PDB entry 3EC0 | X-ray diffraction, 1.18 A resolution | chains A and B

# Chain A
Protein: Protease
Organism: Human immunodeficiency virus type 2 (ISOLATE ROD)
Notes: EC 3.4.23.47
UniProt: P04584 (POL_HV2RO); residues 1-99 here correspond to UniProt positions 514-612 (UniProt number = residue number + 513)
Chain sequence (99 residues; row label = number of the first residue in the row):
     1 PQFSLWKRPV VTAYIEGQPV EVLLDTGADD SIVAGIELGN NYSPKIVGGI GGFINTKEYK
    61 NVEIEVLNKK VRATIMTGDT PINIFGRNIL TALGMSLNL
Metal / ion sites: Na+ near N41 (its only coordinating residue here); Zn2+ site 1 near E63 (its only coordinating residue here); Zn2+ site 2 near E65 (its only coordinating residue here); Zn2+ site 3 near D79 (its only coordinating residue here); Zn2+ site 4: L99 (together with imidazole)
Ligand contacts: GRL ((3as,5r,6ar)-hexahydro-2H-cyclopenta[b]furan-5-yl (2S,3S)-3-hydroxy-4-(4-(hydroxymethyl)-N-isobutylphenylsulfonamido)-1-phenylbutan-2-ylcarbamate): R8, L23, D25, G27, A28, D29, D30, I32, V47, G48, G49, I50, M76, P81, I82, I84
UniProt features mapped onto this chain:
  - region (Dimerization of protease): P1 to L5, G49 to N55, N88 to L99
  - active site: D25 (For protease activity)
  - site: L99 (Cleavage)
What the authors report for this chain:
  - catalytic residues: D25
  - binding site for GRL: D25, G27, A28, D29, D30, I32, G48, G49, I50, I82, I84

# Chain B
Protein: Protease
Organism: Human immunodeficiency virus type 2 (ISOLATE ROD)
Notes: EC 3.4.23.47
UniProt: P04584 (POL_HV2RO); residues 101-199 here correspond to UniProt positions 514-612 (UniProt number = residue number + 413)
Chain sequence (99 residues; numbered 101 to 199; the number before each row is that of its first residue):
   101 PQFSLWKRPV VTAYIEGQPV EVLLDTGADD SIVAGIELGN NYSPKIVGGI GGFINTKEYK
   161 NVEIEVLNKK VRATIMTGDT PINIFGRNIL TALGMSLNL
Metal / ion sites: Zn2+ site 1: E121 (together with imidazole); Zn2+ site 2: D130 (together with imidazole); Zn2+ site 3 near E158 (its only coordinating residue here); Zn2+ site 4 near E165 (its only coordinating residue here)
Ligand contacts: GRL ((3as,5r,6ar)-hexahydro-2H-cyclopenta[b]furan-5-yl (2S,3S)-3-hydroxy-4-(4-(hydroxymethyl)-N-isobutylphenylsulfonamido)-1-phenylbutan-2-ylcarbamate): L123, D125, G127, A128, D129, D130, I132, V147, G148, G149, I150, I182, I184
UniProt features mapped onto this chain:
  - region (Dimerization of protease): P101 to L105, G149 to N155, N188 to L199
  - active site: D125 (For protease activity)
  - site: L199 (Cleavage)

# How chain A and chain B interact
Pairs across the interface (92):
  P1(A) with N198(B); L199(B), hydrogen bond (backbone-backbone)
  Q2(A) with S196(B); L197(B); N198(B), hydrogen bond
  F3(A) with S196(B); L197(B), hydrogen bond (backbone-backbone)
  S4(A) with T191(B); M195(B)
  L5(A) with T126(B); R187(B), hydrogen bond (backbone-side chain); L190(B), hydrophobic; T191(B); M195(B)
  W6(A) with R187(B), hydrogen bond (backbone-side chain); T191(B)
  K7(A) with R187(B)
  R8(A) with D129(B), salt bridge; R187(B)
  P9(A) with T126(B)
  L23(A) with G127(B)
  L24(A) with T126(B), hydrogen bond (backbone-side chain); L197(B), hydrophobic
  D25(A) with D125(B); T126(B); G127(B), hydrogen bond (side chain-backbone)
  T26(A) with L105(B); P109(B); L124(B), hydrogen bond (side chain-backbone); D125(B); T126(B), hydrogen bond (side chain-backbone); L197(B)
  G27(A) with L123(B); D125(B)
  D29(A) with R108(B), salt bridge
  I32(A) with I150(B), hydrophobic
  G49(A) with I150(B); P181(B)
  I50(A) with G149(B); I150(B), hydrogen bond (backbone-backbone); G151(B), hydrogen bond (backbone-backbone); G152(B); I154(B), hydrophobic; T180(B)
  G51(A) with G151(B); G152(B); I154(B)
  G52(A) with G151(B)
  I54(A) with I150(B), hydrophobic
  L67(A) with L199(B), hydrophobic
  K69(A) with L199(B)
  T80(A) with I150(B)
  P81(A) with G149(B); I150(B)
  R87(A) with L105(B), hydrogen bond (side chain-backbone); W106(B), hydrogen bond (side chain-backbone); K107(B); R108(B); P109(B)
  L90(A) with L105(B), hydrophobic
  T91(A) with S104(B); L105(B); W106(B)
  L93(A) with L199(B)
  G94(A) with N198(B); L199(B)
  M95(A) with S104(B); L105(B); L197(B), hydrophobic; N198(B); L199(B), hydrophobic
  S96(A) with Q102(B), hydrogen bond; F103(B); S196(B); L197(B); N198(B), hydrogen bond (backbone-backbone)
  L97(A) with Q102(B); F103(B), hydrogen bond (backbone-backbone); L124(B), hydrophobic; T126(B); M195(B), hydrophobic; S196(B)
  N98(A) with P101(B); Q102(B), hydrogen bond; M195(B); S196(B), hydrogen bond (backbone-backbone); N198(B)
  L99(A) with P101(B), hydrogen bond (backbone-backbone); L167(B), hydrophobic; L193(B); G194(B); M195(B), hydrophobic
Also at the interface, not in a pair above, chain A (38 interface residues in all): V47, G48, F53
Also at the interface, not in a pair above, chain B (38 interface residues in all): I132, V147, F153, K169, I184

# Summary
Chain A and chain B each contribute 38 residues to their interface, with 19 hydrogen bonds and 2 salt bridges.
Polar pairs include R8(A)-D129(B), D29(A)-R108(B) and Q2(A)-N198(B). Compound GRL is bound between chain A and
chain B. The paper reports the catalytic residue D25(A); a binding site for GRL at D25(A), G27(A) and A28(A)
among others.
Chain A and chain B are both Protease (Human immunodeficiency virus type 2 (ISOLATE ROD)); the structure, High
Resolution HIV-2 Protease Structure in Complex with Antiviral Inhibitor GRL-06579A, was determined by X-ray
diffraction, deposited together with 3EBZ and 3ECG.
